7F37 - chains B and D of the 6 polymer chains in the assembly; structure by X-ray diffraction, 2.90 A resolution.

[Chain B]
Name: GNAT family N-acetyltransferase
From: Escherichia coli O157:H7
UniProtKB: A0A7U8MJD7 (A0A7U8MJD7_ECO57); residue numbers follow UniProt; this construct covers 1-161
Chain sequence (169 residues; row label = number of the first residue in the row):
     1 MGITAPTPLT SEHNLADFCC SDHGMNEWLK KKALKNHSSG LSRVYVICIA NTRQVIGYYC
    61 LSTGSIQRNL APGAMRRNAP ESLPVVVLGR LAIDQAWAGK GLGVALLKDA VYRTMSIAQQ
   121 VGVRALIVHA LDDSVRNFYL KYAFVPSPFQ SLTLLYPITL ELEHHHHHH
Disordered / not traced: 72-75, 162-169
Construct notes: expression tag (162-169)

[Chain D]
Name: DUF1778 domain-containing protein
From: Escherichia coli O157:H7
UniProtKB: A0A7U8MLT5 (A0A7U8MLT5_ECO57); residue numbers follow UniProt; this construct covers 1-92
Chain sequence (92 residues; numbered 1 to 92; the number before each row is that of its first residue):
     1 MKPESKEAPI NIRAKASQRD LIDMAANLVA KSRTDFMLDA ACREAQDILL DQRLFILDDE
    61 QYDAFLAALD APITAERQAK INALMNRKSP WE
Disordered / not traced: 86-92

[Interface between chain B and chain D]
Residue-residue contacts (38):
  Pro8(B) with Asp70(D)
  Arg43(B) with Leu69(D); Asp70(D), salt bridge
  Tyr45(B) with Leu69(D), hydrogen bond (side chain-backbone); Asp70(D)
  Thr63(B) with Phe55(D); Phe65(D)
  Gln67(B) with Leu49(D)
  Pro84(B) with Phe55(D), hydrophobic
  Lys108(B) with Gln78(D)
  Asp109(B) with Ile73(D)
  Tyr112(B) with Ile73(D), hydrophobic; Gln78(D); Ile81(D); Asn82(D), hydrogen bond
  Arg113(B) with Leu69(D), hydrogen bond (side chain-backbone); Ala71(D), hydrogen bond (side chain-backbone); Pro72(D); Ile73(D)
  Met115(B) with Ile81(D), hydrophobic
  Ser116(B) with Ala68(D); Arg77(D), hydrogen bond; Ile81(D)
  Ile117(B) with Leu69(D), hydrophobic
  Gln119(B) with Lys80(D); Ile81(D); Leu84(D)
  Gln120(B) with Gln61(D), hydrogen bond (backbone-side chain); Ala64(D); Phe65(D); Ala68(D)
  Val121(B) with Ile56(D), hydrophobic; Gln61(D); Phe65(D), hydrophobic
  Gln150(B) with Met1(D)
  Leu152(B) with Met1(D), hydrophobic; Lys2(D)
  Leu160(B) with Met85(D), hydrophobic
Other interface residues (no listed pair), chain B (21 interface residues in all): Ser65, Ser151
Other interface residues (no listed pair), chain D (24 interface residues in all): Leu50, Gln52, Leu66

[Summary]
Chain B and chain D form an interface of 21 and 24 residues respectively; the contacts include 6 hydrogen
bonds and 1 salt bridge. Polar contacts include Arg43(B)-Asp70(D), Tyr45(B)-Leu69(D) and Tyr112(B)-Asn82(D).
Chain B is GNAT family N-acetyltransferase and chain D is DUF1778 domain-containing protein, both from
Escherichia coli O157:H7; the structure, Crystal structure of AtaT2-AtaR2 complex, was determined by X-ray
diffraction, deposited together with 7F36.
